8QXA - chains B and D of the 12 polymer chains in the assembly; structure by electron microscopy, 4.05 A resolution (low resolution: residue-level contacts below are approximate; hydrogen-bond / salt-bridge calls are withheld).

== Chain B (and D) ==
Molecule: TAR DNA-binding protein 43
Source organism: Homo sapiens
Notes: chain D of this document is another copy of the same molecule, construct and numbering; everything in this record applies to it too
Reference sequence: Q13148 (TADBP_HUMAN); residues 1-414 here = UniProt positions 1-414
Sequence (414 residues; row label = number of the first residue in the row):
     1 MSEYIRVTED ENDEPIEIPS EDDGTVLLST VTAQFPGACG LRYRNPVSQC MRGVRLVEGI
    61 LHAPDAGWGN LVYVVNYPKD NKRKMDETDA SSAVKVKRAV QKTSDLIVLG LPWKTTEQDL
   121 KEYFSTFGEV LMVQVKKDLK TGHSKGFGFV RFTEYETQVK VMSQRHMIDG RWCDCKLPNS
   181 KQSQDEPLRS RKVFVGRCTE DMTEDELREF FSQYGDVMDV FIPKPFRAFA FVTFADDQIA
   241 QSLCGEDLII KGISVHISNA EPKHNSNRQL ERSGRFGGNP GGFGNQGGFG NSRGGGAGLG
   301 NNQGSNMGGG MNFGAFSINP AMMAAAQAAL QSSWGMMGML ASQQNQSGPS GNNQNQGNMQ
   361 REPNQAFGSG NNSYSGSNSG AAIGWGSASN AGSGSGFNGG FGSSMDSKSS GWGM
Unresolved in the structure: 1-303, 349-414
Curated features (UniProtKB/Swiss-Prot):
  - motif: Lys82 to Arg98 (Nuclear localization signal), Ile239 to Ile250 (Nuclear export signal)
  - modified residue: Ser183 (Phosphoserine), Ser292 (Phosphoserine), Arg293 (Omega-N-methylarginine)
  - cross-link (Glycyl lysine isopeptide (Lys-Gly)): Lys79 (interchain with G-Cter in SUMO2), Lys84 (interchain with G-Cter in SUMO2), Lys95 (interchain with G-Cter in SUMO2), Lys102 (interchain with G-Cter in SUMO2), Lys181 (interchain with G-Cter in SUMO2), Lys263 (interchain with G-Cter in SUMO2)
  - natural variant: Asp169 (D169G: In ALS10), Asn267 (N267S: In ALS10), Gly287 (G287S: In ALS10), Gly290 (G290A: In ALS10), Gly294 (G294A: In ALS10; G294V: In ALS10), Gly295 (G295R: In ALS10; G295S: In ALS10), Gly298 (G298S: In ALS10), Ala315 (A315T: In ALS10), Ala321 (A321V: In ALS10), Gln331 (Q331K: In ALS10), Ser332 (S332N: In ALS10), Gly335 (G335D: In ALS10), 9 further natural variant entries in UniProt
  - mutagenesis: Ser48 (S48E: Complete loss of self-oligomerization), Thr103 to Ser183 (Loss of RNA-binding and reduced interaction with PPIA/CYPA), Leu106 to Cys175 (Completely abolishes RNA binding), Leu106 to Leu111 (Completely abolishes RNA binding), Phe147 to Phe149 (Highly reduces binding to RNA and DNA), Val193 to Ile257 (Alters but does not abolish RNA binding)

== Interface between chain B and chain D ==
Contacting residue pairs (112; chain B residue first):
  Gly304(B) with Gly304(D); Ser305(D)
  Ser305(B) with Ser305(D); Met339(D)
  Asn306(B) with Ser305(D); Asn306(D); Met307(D); Met339(D)
  Met307(B) with Met307(D); Met337(D); Gly338(D); Met339(D)
  Gly308(B) with Met307(D); Met337(D)
  Gly309(B) with Gly309(D); Gly310(D)
  Gly310(B) with Gly310(D); Met336(D)
  Met311(B) with Gly310(D); Met311(D); Asn312(D); Met336(D)
  Asn312(B) with Asn312(D); Gly314(D); Met336(D)
  Phe313(B) with Asn312(D); Phe313(D)
  Gly314(B) with Asn312(D); Phe313(D); Gly314(D)
  Ala315(B) with Ala315(D); Phe316(D)
  Phe316(B) with Asn312(D); Phe316(D); Gly335(D); Met336(D)
  Ser317(B) with Phe316(D); Ser317(D); Ile318(D)
  Ile318(B) with Ile318(D); Trp334(D); Gly335(D)
  Asn319(B) with Ile318(D); Asn319(D)
  Pro320(B) with Pro320(D); Ser333(D)
  Ala321(B) with Pro320(D); Ala321(D); Met322(D)
  Met322(B) with Met322(D); Gln331(D); Ser332(D); Ser333(D)
  Met323(B) with Met322(D); Met323(D); Ala324(D); Gln331(D)
  Ala324(B) with Ala324(D); Gln331(D)
  Ala325(B) with Ala324(D); Ala325(D); Ala326(D)
  Ala326(B) with Ala326(D); Ala329(D)
  Gln327(B) with Ala326(D); Gln327(D)
  Ala328(B) with Gln327(D); Ala328(D); Ala329(D)
  Ala329(B) with Ala329(D)
  Leu330(B) with Ala329(D); Leu330(D); Gln331(D)
  Gln331(B) with Gln331(D)
  Ser332(B) with Gln331(D); Ser332(D); Ser333(D)
  Ser333(B) with Ser333(D)
  Trp334(B) with Ser333(D); Trp334(D); Gly335(D); Met337(D)
  Gly335(B) with Gly335(D); Met336(D)
  Met336(B) with Met336(D); Met337(D)
  Met337(B) with Met337(D)
  Gly338(B) with Met337(D); Gly338(D); Met339(D)
  Met339(B) with Met339(D)
  Leu340(B) with Leu330(D); Met339(D); Leu340(D); Ala341(D)
  Ala341(B) with Ala341(D)
  Ser342(B) with Ser342(D); Gln343(D)
  Gln343(B) with Gln343(D)
  Gln344(B) with Ala328(D); Ala329(D); Gln343(D); Gln344(D); Asn345(D)
  Asn345(B) with Gln343(D); Asn345(D)
  Gln346(B) with Gln327(D); Ala328(D); Asn345(D); Gln346(D); Ser347(D)
  Ser347(B) with Ser347(D)
Interface residues without a listed pair, chain B (45 interface residues in all): Gly348
Interface residues without a listed pair, chain D (45 interface residues in all): Gly308, Gly348

== In short ==
Chain B and chain D each contribute 45 residues to their interface. From UniProt: 15 mutagenesis sites on
chain B.
Chain B and chain D are both TAR DNA-binding protein 43 (Homo sapiens); the structure, TDP-43 amyloid fibrils:
Morphology-1b, was determined by electron microscopy (same publication as 8QX9 and 8QXB).
